PDB entry 1J20 | X-ray diffraction, 2.00 A resolution | chains A and C of the 4 polymer chains in the assembly

== Chain A (and C) ==
Name: Argininosuccinate Synthetase
Source organism: Thermus thermophilus
Notes: EC 6.3.4.5; chain C of this document is another copy of the same molecule, construct and numbering; everything in this record applies to it too
UniProt: P59846 (ASSY_THET8); residue numbers follow UniProt; this construct covers 1-400
Amino-acid sequence (400 residues; row label = number of the first residue in the row):
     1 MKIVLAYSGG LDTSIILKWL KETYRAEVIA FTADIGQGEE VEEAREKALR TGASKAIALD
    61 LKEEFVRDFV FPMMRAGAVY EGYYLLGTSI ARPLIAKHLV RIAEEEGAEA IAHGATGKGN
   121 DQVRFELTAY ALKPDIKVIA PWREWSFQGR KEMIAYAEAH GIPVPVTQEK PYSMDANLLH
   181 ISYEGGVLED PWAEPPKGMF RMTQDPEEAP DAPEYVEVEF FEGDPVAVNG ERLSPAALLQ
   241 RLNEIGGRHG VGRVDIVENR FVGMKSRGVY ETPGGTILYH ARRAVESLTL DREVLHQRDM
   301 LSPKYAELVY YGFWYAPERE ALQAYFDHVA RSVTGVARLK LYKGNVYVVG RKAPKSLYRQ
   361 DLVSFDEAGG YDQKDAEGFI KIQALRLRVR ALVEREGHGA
Not modelled in the structure: 166-170, 366-369, 396-400
Residues lining bound ligands:
  - adenosine monophosphate (AMP): A6, Y7, S8, T13, F31, T32, A33, Q37, R92, I95, H113, G114, A115, D121, F125, S173, M174, D175
  - argininosuccinate (AS1): Y84, T88, S89, R92, A115, T116, G119, N120, D121, Q122, R124, D175, S182, E184, E258, R260, Y270, Y310
Swiss-Prot annotation at these positions:
  - binding site (ATP): A6 to S14, A33, G114
  - binding site (L-citrulline): Y84, S89, N120, R124, S173, S182, E258, Y270
  - binding site (L-aspartate): T116, N120, D121

== How chain A and chain C interact ==
Residue-residue contacts (32):
  V262(A) with I382(C); L385(C)
  G263(A) with L385(C); R386(C)
  D291(A) with P317(C); E318(C)
  E293(A) with E318(C)
  V294(A) with P317(C); E318(C)
  Q297(A) with L301(C); K304(C)
  L301(A) with Q297(C)
  K304(A) with Q297(C)
  P317(A) with D291(C); V294(C)
  E318(A) with D291(C); E293(C); V294(C)
  E320(A) with H328(C)
  A321(A) with Y325(C); H328(C)
  L322(A) with Y325(C)
  A324(A) with H328(C)
  Y325(A) with A321(C); L322(C)
  H328(A) with E320(C); A321(C); A324(C)
  I382(A) with V262(C)
  L385(A) with V262(C); M264(C), hydrophobic
  R386(A) with G263(C)
Also at the interface, not in a pair above, chain A (21 interface residues in all): M264, V329
Also at the interface, not in a pair above, chain C (22 interface residues in all): F261, V329

== In short ==
21 residues of chain A and 22 residues of chain C are in contact. Bound to chain A: adenosine monophosphate
and argininosuccinate. UniProt lists 11 ATP-binding residues, 8 L-citrulline-binding residues and 3
L-aspartate-binding residues on chain A.
Both chains are Argininosuccinate Synthetase (Thermus thermophilus). Entry 1J20 (Crystal Structure of Thermus
thermophilus HB8 Argininosuccinate Synthetase in complex with product) was determined by X-ray diffraction,
deposited together with 1J21 and 1KH3.
